Entry 3Q2I (X-ray diffraction, 1.50 A resolution); this record covers chain A.

== Chain A ==
Name: dehydrogenase
From: Chromobacterium violaceum
UniProtKB: Q7NQL0 (Q7NQL0_CHRVO); the construct has insertions or renumbered stretches relative to UniProt, so the offset changes along the chain: 1-291 = UniProt 1-291; 298-351 = UniProt 299-352
Amino-acid sequence (354 residues; row label = number of the first residue in the row; note: 6 numbers in that range are skipped by the numbering (no residue carries them; nothing is unmodelled there); a row labelled like 291A-291G holds insertion residues (291A, then the next letters in order); numbers below 1 keep their minus sign (Gly-1 is residue -1)):
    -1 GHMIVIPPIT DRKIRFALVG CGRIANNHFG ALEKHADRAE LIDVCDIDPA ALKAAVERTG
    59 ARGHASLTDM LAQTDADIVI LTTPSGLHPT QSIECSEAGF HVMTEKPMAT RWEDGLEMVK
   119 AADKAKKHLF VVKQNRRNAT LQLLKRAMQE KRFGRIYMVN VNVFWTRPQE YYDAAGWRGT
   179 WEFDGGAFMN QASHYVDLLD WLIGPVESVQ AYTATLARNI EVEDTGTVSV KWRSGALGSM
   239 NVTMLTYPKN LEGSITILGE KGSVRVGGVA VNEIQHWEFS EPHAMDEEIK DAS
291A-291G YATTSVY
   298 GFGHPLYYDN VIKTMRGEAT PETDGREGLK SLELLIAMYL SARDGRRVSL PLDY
Unresolved in the structure: -1 to 0, 291A-291G
Construct notes: expression tag (-1 to 0)
Bound ions: Na+ near Thr211 (its only coordinating residue here)
Residues lining bound ligands:
  - HP7 ((2S,3S,4R,5R,6R)-5-acetamido-6-[[[(2R,3S,4R,5R)-5-(2,4-dioxopyrimidin-1-yl)-3,4-dihydroxy-oxolan-2-yl]methoxy-hydroxy-phosphoryl]oxy-hydroxy-phosphoryl]oxy-3,4-dihydroxy-oxane-2-carboxylic acid): Lys104, Gln132, Asn133, Trp163, Thr164, Arg165, Pro166, Tyr169, Asn188, Gln189, Ser191, His192, Tyr193, Lys247, Asn248
  - NADH (NAI; 1,4-dihydronicotinamide adenine dinucleotide): Val17, Gly18, Cys19, Gly20, Arg21, Ile22, Ala23, Cys43, Asp44, Ile45, Asp46, Ala49, Thr80, Thr81, Pro82, Ser83, Leu85, His86, Gln89, Glu103, Lys104, Pro105, Val130, Gln132, Ala173, Trp175, Arg176, His192, His301
From the paper describing this entry:
  - binding site for NADH: Arg21, Ile22, Asp44, Thr81, Ser83, His86, Glu103, Lys104, Pro105, Gln132, Trp175, Arg176
  - binding site for HP7: Lys104, Arg165, Tyr169, Asn188, Asn248
  - catalytic residues: Lys104 (proposed by the authors, not directly observed)
  - specificity-determining residues: Val161, Trp163, Gly251
  - specificity-determining residues: Arg165, Tyr169 (proposed by the authors, not directly observed)

== Overview ==
Bound to chain A: NADH and compound HP7. From the paper: the catalytic residue Lys104; a binding site for NADH
at Arg21, Ile22 and Asp44 among others.
Chain A is dehydrogenase (Chromobacterium violaceum); the structure, Crystal structure of the WlbA
dehydrognase from Chromobactrium violaceum in complex with NADH and UDP-GlcNAcA at ..., was determined by
X-ray diffraction (same publication as 3Q2K).
